PDB entry 1DLO | X-ray diffraction, 2.70 A resolution | chains A and B

== Chain A ==
Name: Human immunodeficiency virus type 1 reverse transcriptase
Source organism: Human immunodeficiency virus 1
Notes: EC 2.7.7.49
UniProt: P03366 (POL_HV1B1); residues 1-556 here correspond to UniProt positions 599-1154 (UniProt number = residue number + 598)
Amino-acid sequence (556 residues; row label = number of the first residue in the row):
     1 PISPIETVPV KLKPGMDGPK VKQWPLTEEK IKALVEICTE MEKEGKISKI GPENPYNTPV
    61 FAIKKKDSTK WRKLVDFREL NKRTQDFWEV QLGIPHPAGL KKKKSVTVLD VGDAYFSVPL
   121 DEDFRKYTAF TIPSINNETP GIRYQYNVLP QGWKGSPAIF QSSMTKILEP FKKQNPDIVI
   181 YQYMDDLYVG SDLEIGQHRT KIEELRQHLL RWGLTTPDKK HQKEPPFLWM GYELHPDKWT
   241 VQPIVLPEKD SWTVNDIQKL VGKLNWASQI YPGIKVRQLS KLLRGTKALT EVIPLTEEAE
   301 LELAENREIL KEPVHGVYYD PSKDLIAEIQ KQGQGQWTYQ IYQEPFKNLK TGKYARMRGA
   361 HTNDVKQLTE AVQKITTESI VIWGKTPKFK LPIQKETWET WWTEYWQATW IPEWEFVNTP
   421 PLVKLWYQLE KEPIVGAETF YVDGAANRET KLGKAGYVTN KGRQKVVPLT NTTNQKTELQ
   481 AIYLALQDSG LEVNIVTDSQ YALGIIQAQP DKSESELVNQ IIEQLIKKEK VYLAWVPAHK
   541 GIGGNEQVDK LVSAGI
Sequence notes: engineered mutation Ser280 (Cys447 in P03366)
Curated features (UniProtKB/Swiss-Prot):
  - binding site (Mg(2+)): Asp186
  - site: Trp402 (Essential for RT p66/p51 heterodimerization)

== Chain B ==
Name: Human immunodeficiency virus type 1 reverse transcriptase
Source organism: Human immunodeficiency virus 1
Notes: EC 2.7.7.49
UniProt: P03366 (POL_HV1B1); residues 1-427 here correspond to UniProt positions 599-1025 (UniProt number = residue number + 598)
Amino-acid sequence (427 residues; numbered 1 to 427; the number before each row is that of its first residue):
     1 PISPIETVPV KLKPGMDGPK VKQWPLTEEK IKALVEICTE MEKEGKISKI GPENPYNTPV
    61 FAIKKKDSTK WRKLVDFREL NKRTQDFWEV QLGIPHPAGL KKKKSVTVLD VGDAYFSVPL
   121 DEDFRKYTAF TIPSINNETP GIRYQYNVLP QGWKGSPAIF QSSMTKILEP FKKQNPDIVI
   181 YQYMDDLYVG SDLEIGQHRT KIEELRQHLL RWGLTTPDKK HQKEPPFLWM GYELHPDKWT
   241 VQPIVLPEKD SWTVNDIQKL VGKLNWASQI YPGIKVRQLS KLLRGTKALT EVIPLTEEAE
   301 LELAENREIL KEPVHGVYYD PSKDLIAEIQ KQGQGQWTYQ IYQEPFKNLK TGKYARMRGA
   361 HTNDVKQLTE AVQKITTESI VIWGKTPKFK LPIQKETWET WWTEYWQATW IPEWEFVNTP
   421 PLVKLWY
Unresolved in the structure: 219-230
Sequence notes: engineered mutation Ser280 (Cys447 in P03366)
Curated features (UniProtKB/Swiss-Prot):
  - binding site (Mg(2+)): Asp186
  - site: Trp402 (Essential for RT p66/p51 heterodimerization)

== Interface between chain A and chain B ==
Pairs across the interface (109; chain A residue first):
  Val8(A) with Glu53(B)
  Pro9(A) with Glu53(B)
  Lys11(A) with Lys126(B)
  Gln85(A) with Glu53(B), hydrogen bond (side chain-backbone)
  Asp86(A) with Lys20(B), salt bridge; Pro55(B)
  Phe87(A) with Pro52(B)
  Trp88(A) with Lys20(B); Val21(B); Lys22(B); Pro52(B), hydrogen bond (backbone-backbone); Asn54(B); Pro55(B); Asn57(B); Thr131(B); Arg143(B)
  Val90(A) with Pro140(B)
  Gln91(A) with Pro133(B); Ser134(B), hydrogen bond; Asn137(B); Pro140(B); Gly141(B)
  Leu92(A) with Gln23(B); Pro25(B), hydrophobic; Asn137(B), hydrogen bond (backbone-side chain)
  Gly93(A) with Asn137(B), hydrogen bond (backbone-side chain)
  Ile94(A) with Asn137(B)
  Pro95(A) with Asn136(B); Asn137(B)
  His96(A) with Asn136(B), hydrogen bond (backbone-side chain)
  Gly99(A) with Asn136(B)
  Ala158(A) with Pro52(B)
  Gln161(A) with Pro140(B)
  Ser162(A) with Pro52(B)
  Thr165(A) with Pro140(B)
  Val179(A) with Glu138(B)
  Tyr181(A) with Asn136(B), hydrogen bond; Glu138(B), hydrogen bond
  Gln373(A) with Glu396(B); Thr397(B), hydrogen bond; Thr400(B)
  Thr376(A) with Trp401(B)
  Thr377(A) with Pro25(B); Thr400(B)
  Ile380(A) with Pro25(B), hydrophobic; Leu26(B); Thr27(B)
  Val381(A) with Pro25(B), hydrophobic; Ile135(B); Asn136(B), hydrogen bond (backbone-backbone); Asn137(B)
  Ile382(A) with Ile135(B); Asn136(B)
  Gly384(A) with Thr27(B); Glu28(B), hydrogen bond (backbone-backbone); Ile135(B)
  Trp402(A) with Lys331(B), hydrogen bond (backbone-side chain); Asp364(B)
  Tyr405(A) with Lys331(B), hydrogen bond (backbone-side chain)
  Trp406(A) with Lys331(B); Thr419(B), hydrogen bond (side chain-backbone)
  Gln407(A) with Lys331(B), hydrogen bond (backbone-side chain); Pro392(B); Val417(B), hydrogen bond (side chain-backbone); Asn418(B), hydrogen bond
  Ala408(A) with Trp337(B), hydrophobic; Asp364(B); Pro392(B), hydrogen bond (backbone-backbone); Ile393(B)
  Thr409(A) with Asp364(B)
  Trp410(A) with Asn363(B); Val365(B), hydrophobic; Trp401(B), hydrophobic; Tyr405(B)
  Pro412(A) with Trp401(B)
  Pro433(A) with Asn255(B); Leu289(B), hydrophobic
  Ile434(A) with Thr290(B), hydrogen bond (backbone-side chain)
  Val435(A) with Thr290(B)
  Gly436(A) with Thr290(B)
  Thr439(A) with Ala288(B); Leu289(B)
  Tyr441(A) with Gln258(B); Thr286(B); Lys287(B), hydrogen bond (side chain-backbone)
  Val458(A) with Thr286(B)
  Thr459(A) with Thr286(B)
  Asn460(A) with Thr286(B)
  Asn494(A) with Leu289(B)
  Tyr532(A) with Asn255(B), hydrogen bond; Lys259(B), hydrogen bond; Leu289(B), hydrophobic
  Val536(A) with Gln258(B)
  Pro537(A) with Val261(B); Gly262(B); Asn265(B)
  Lys540(A) with Asn265(B), hydrogen bond; Val276(B)
  Gly541(A) with Ser280(B); Arg284(B)
  Ile542(A) with Ser280(B); Leu283(B); Arg284(B), hydrogen bond (backbone-backbone)
  Gly543(A) with Leu283(B), hydrogen bond (backbone-backbone); Gly285(B)
  Gly544(A) with Gly285(B), hydrogen bond (backbone-backbone); Thr286(B)
  Glu546(A) with Arg284(B), salt bridge
  Gln547(A) with Thr286(B)
Other interface residues (no listed pair), chain A (67 interface residues in all): Leu100, Ile159, Ile180, Gln182, Trp383, Thr386, Thr403, Glu432, Val496, Ala534, Trp535
Other interface residues (no listed pair), chain B (65 interface residues in all): Gly51, Tyr56, Ile132, Thr139, Lys249, Val254, Gln334, Leu368, Gln394, Val423

== Summary ==
Chain A and chain B form an interface of 67 and 65 residues respectively; the contacts include 26 hydrogen
bonds and 2 salt bridges. Polar contacts include Asp86(A)-Lys20(B), Glu546(A)-Arg284(B) and Gln85(A)-Glu53(B).
UniProt lists Mg2+-binding residue Asp186(A) on chain A; Mg2+-binding residue Asp186(B) on chain B.
Here chain A is Human immunodeficiency virus type 1 reverse transcriptase and chain B is Human
immunodeficiency virus type 1 reverse transcriptase, both from Human immunodeficiency virus 1. Entry 1DLO
(Human immunodeficiency virus type 1) was determined by X-ray diffraction.
